PDB entry 7OE1 | electron microscopy, 3.05 A resolution | chains A and H of the 21 polymer chains in the assembly

[Chain A]
Molecule: 16S rRNA
Organism: Escherichia coli str. K-12 substr. MG1655
Sequence (1542 nucleotides; row label = number of the first residue in the row):
     1 AAAUUGAAGAGUUUGAUCAUGGCUCAGAUUGAACGCUGGCGGCAGGCCUA
    51 ACACAUGCAAGUCGAACGGUAACAGGAAGAAGCUUGCUUCUUUGCUGACG
   101 AGUGGCGGACGGGUGAGUAAUGUCUGGGAAACUGCCUGAUGGAGGGGGAU
   151 AACUACUGGAAACGGUAGCUAAUACCGCAUAACGUCGCAAGACCAAAGAG
   201 GGGGACCUUCGGGCCUCUUGCCAUCGGAUGUGCCCAGAUGGGAUUAGCUA
   251 GUAGGUGGGGUAACGGCUCACCUAGGCGACGAUCCCUAGCUGGUCUGAGA
   301 GGAUGACCAGCCACACUGGAACUGAGACACGGUCCAGACUCCUACGGGAG
   351 GCAGCAGUGGGGAAUAUUGCACAAUGGGCGCAAGCCUGAUGCAGCCAUGC
   401 CGCGUGUAUGAAGAAGGCCUUCGGGUUGUAAAGUACUUUCAGCGGGGAGG
   451 AAGGGAGUAAAGUUAAUACCUUUGCUCAUUGACGUUACCCGCAGAAGAAG
   501 CACCGGCUAACUCCGUGCCAGCAGCCGCGGUAAUACGGAGGGUGCAAGCG
   551 UUAAUCGGAAUUACUGGGCGUAAAGCGCACGCAGGCGGUUUGUUAAGUCA
   601 GAUGUGAAAUCCCCGGGCUCAACCUGGGAACUGCAUCUGAUACUGGCAAG
   651 CUUGAGUCUCGUAGAGGGGGGUAGAAUUCCAGGUGUAGCGGUGAAAUGCG
   701 UAGAGAUCUGGAGGAAUACCGGUGGCGAAGGCGGCCCCCUGGACGAAGAC
   751 UGACGCUCAGGUGCGAAAGCGUGGGGAGCAAACAGGAUUAGAUACCCUGG
   801 UAGUCCACGCCGUAAACGAUGUCGACUUGGAGGUUGUGCCCUUGAGGCGU
   851 GGCUUCCGGAGCUAACGCGUUAAGUCGACCGCCUGGGGAGUACGGCCGCA
   901 AGGUUAAAACUCAAAUGAAUUGACGGGGGCCCGCACAAGCGGUGGAGCAU
   951 GUGGUUUAAUUCGAUGCAACGCGAAGAACCUUACCUGGUCUUGACAUCCA
  1001 CGGAAGUUUUCAGAGAUGAGAAUGUGCCUUCGGGAACCGUGAGACAGGUG
  1051 CUGCAUGGCUGUCGUCAGCUCGUGUUGUGAAAUGUUGGGUUAAGUCCCGC
  1101 AACGAGCGCAACCCUUAUCCUUUGUUGCCAGCGGUCCGGCCGGGAACUCA
  1151 AAGGAGACUGCCAGUGAUAAACUGGAGGAAGGUGGGGAUGACGUCAAGUC
  1201 AUCAUGGCCCUUACGACCAGGGCUACACACGUGCUACAAUGGCGCAUACA
  1251 AAGAGAAGCGACCUCGCGAGAGCAAGCGGACCUCAUAAAGUGCGUCGUAG
  1301 UCCGGAUUGGAGUCUGCAACUCGACUCCAUGAAGUCGGAAUCGCUAGUAA
  1351 UCGUGGAUCAGAAUGCCACGGUGAAUACGUUCCCGGGCCUUGUACACACC
  1401 GCCCGUCACACCAUGGGAGUGGGUUGCAAAAGAAGUAGGUAGCUUAACCU
  1451 UCGGGAGGGCGCUUACCACUUUGUGAUUCAUGACUGGGGUGAAGUCGUAA
  1501 CAAGGUAACCGUAGGGGAACCUGCGGUUGGAUCACCUCCUUA
Not modelled in the structure: 1-4, 1535-1542

[Chain H]
Protein: 30S ribosomal protein S8
Organism: Escherichia coli str. K-12 substr. MG1655
UniProtKB: A0A6D2XYQ3 (A0A6D2XYQ3_ECOLI); residues 1-129 here correspond to UniProt positions 2-130 (UniProt number = residue number + 1)
Chain sequence (129 residues; numbered 1 to 129; the number before each row is that of its first residue):
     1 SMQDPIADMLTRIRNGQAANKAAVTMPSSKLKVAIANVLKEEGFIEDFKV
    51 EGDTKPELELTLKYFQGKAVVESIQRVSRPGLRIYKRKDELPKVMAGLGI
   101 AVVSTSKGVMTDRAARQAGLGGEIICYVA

[Chain A / chain H interface]
Residue-residue contacts (70; chain A residue first):
  C586(A) - Gln3(H)  hydrogen bond to the base
  C586(A) - Pro80(H)  phosphate contact
  G587(A) - Met2(H)  hydrogen bond to the sugar
  G587(A) - Gln3(H)  sugar contact
  G587(A) - Pro80(H)  phosphate contact
  G587(A) - Arg83(H)  salt bridge to the phosphate
  G588(A) - Pro5(H)  phosphate contact
  U589(A) - Pro5(H)  phosphate contact
  U589(A) - Ser29(H)  phosphate contact
  U590(A) - Ser29(H)  phosphate contact
  U590(A) - Lys30(H)  hydrogen bond to the phosphate
  U591(A) - Lys30(H)  salt bridge to the phosphate
  G597(A) - Tyr85(H)  hydrogen bond to the base
  U598(A) - Tyr85(H)  sugar contact
  U598(A) - Gly122(H)  sugar contact
  C599(A) - Lys86(H)  sugar contact
  C599(A) - Arg87(H)  phosphate contact
  C599(A) - Leu120(H)  sugar contact
  C599(A) - Gly121(H)  hydrogen bond to the sugar
  A600(A) - Arg87(H)  phosphate contact
  A600(A) - Lys88(H)  hydrogen bond to the phosphate
  A600(A) - Gly119(H)  sugar contact
  G601(A) - Lys88(H)  phosphate contact
  G633(A) - Arg87(H)  salt bridge to the phosphate
  A640(A) - Ser106(H)  hydrogen bond to the sugar
  A640(A) - Lys107(H)  hydrogen bond to the phosphate
  U641(A) - Ser106(H)  sugar contact
  U641(A) - Lys107(H)  salt bridge to the phosphate
  A642(A) - Ser104(H)  hydrogen bond to the base
  A642(A) - Thr105(H)  base contact
  A642(A) - Ser106(H)  base contact
  A642(A) - Gly108(H)  sugar contact
  A642(A) - Val109(H)  sugar contact
  C643(A) - Lys30(H)  phosphate contact
  C643(A) - Tyr85(H)  base contact
  C643(A) - Ser104(H)  hydrogen bond to the sugar
  C643(A) - Glu123(H)  hydrogen bond to the sugar
  U644(A) - Arg83(H)  sugar contact
  U653(A) - Thr54(H)  base contact
  U653(A) - Lys55(H)  hydrogen bond to the sugar
  G755(A) - Gln3(H)  base contact
  C756(A) - Met2(H)  sugar contact
  C756(A) - Gln3(H)  hydrogen bond to the base
  C823(A) - Met2(H)  hydrogen bond to the sugar
  G824(A) - Met2(H)  hydrogen bond to the sugar
  A825(A) - Asp8(H)  hydrogen bond to the sugar
  A825(A) - Thr11(H)  base contact
  A825(A) - Arg12(H)  hydrogen bond to the sugar
  C826(A) - Arg12(H)  sugar contact
  C826(A) - Asn15(H)  hydrogen bond to the base
  U827(A) - Asn15(H)  sugar contact
  U827(A) - Ala19(H)  phosphate contact
  U827(A) - Lys21(H)  salt bridge to the phosphate
  U828(A) - Ala19(H)  phosphate contact
  U828(A) - Lys21(H)  salt bridge to the phosphate
  G874(A) - Asn15(H)  base contact
  U875(A) - Thr11(H)  base contact
  U875(A) - Arg14(H)  hydrogen bond to the sugar
  U875(A) - Asn15(H)  hydrogen bond to the base
  C876(A) - Ala7(H)  sugar contact
  C876(A) - Thr11(H)  hydrogen bond to the sugar
  C876(A) - Arg14(H)  sugar contact
  G877(A) - Gln3(H)  base contact
  G877(A) - Asp4(H)  hydrogen bond to the sugar
  G877(A) - Ala7(H)  sugar contact
  G877(A) - Arg79(H)  phosphate contact
  A878(A) - Gln3(H)  sugar contact
  A878(A) - Arg79(H)  salt bridge to the phosphate
  A878(A) - Pro80(H)  phosphate contact
  C879(A) - Gly81(H)  phosphate contact
Interface residues without a listed pair, chain H (41 interface residues in all): Ser1, Gly16, Ser28, Leu31, Lys32, Arg76

[Overview]
The interface between chain A and chain H involves 32 residues on one side and 41 on the other, with 22
hydrogen bonds and 7 salt bridges. Polar contacts include C586(A)-Gln3(H), G597(A)-Tyr85(H) and
A642(A)-Ser104(H).
Here chain A is 16S rRNA and chain H is 30S ribosomal protein S8, both from Escherichia coli str. K-12 substr.
MG1655. Entry 7OE1 (30S ribosomal subunit from E. coli) was determined by electron microscopy (same
publication as 7OE0 and 7OI0).
